PDB entry 6Z5S | electron microscopy, 2.65 A resolution | chains A and C of the 32 polymer chains in the assembly

# Chain A (and C)
Molecule: Light-harvesting complex 1 alpha chain
Source organism: Rhodopseudomonas palustris (strain ATCC BAA-98 / CGA009)
Notes: chain C of this document is another copy of the same molecule, construct and numbering; everything in this record applies to it too
Reference sequence: Q6N9L4 (Q6N9L4_RHOPA); residues 1-63 here = UniProt positions 1-63
Sequence (63 residues; each row starts with the number of its first residue):
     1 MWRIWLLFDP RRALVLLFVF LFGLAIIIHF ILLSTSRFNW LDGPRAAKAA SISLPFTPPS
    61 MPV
Disordered / not traced: 1, 42-63 (chain C: 47-63)
Modified positions: M1 (N-formylmethionine; FME)
Small-molecule neighbours:
  - bacteriochlorophyll a (BCL), molecule 1: F18, V19, L21, F22, G23, A25, H29, L32, F38, W40
  - bacteriochlorophyll a (BCL), molecule 2: F20, G23, I28
  - bacteriochlorophyll a (BCL), molecule 3: L21, L24, A25, I28, H29, L32, F38
  - spirilloxanthin (CRT), molecule 1: R3, I4, L6, L7
  - spirilloxanthin (CRT), molecule 2: L14, L17, F18, F20, L21, L24, I27, I28, I31
What the authors report for this chain:
  - binding site for bacteriochlorophyll a: H29

# Interface between chain A and chain C
Contacting residue pairs (14):
  L7(A) with R11(C)
  F8(A) with R11(C); V15(C), hydrophobic
  F20(A) with F22(C), hydrophobic
  L24(A) with F22(C), hydrophobic
  I31(A) with F30(C), hydrophobic; L33(C), hydrophobic; L41(C), hydrophobic
  T35(A) with L41(C); D42(C)
  S36(A) with D42(C), hydrogen bond (backbone-side chain)
  R37(A) with L41(C); D42(C), hydrogen bond (backbone-side chain)
  F38(A) with L41(C)
Interface residues without a listed pair, chain A (10 interface residues in all): L32
Interface residues without a listed pair, chain C (8 interface residues in all): L14

# Summary
10 residues of chain A face 8 of chain C across their interface; the contacts include 2 hydrogen bonds. Polar
pairs include S36(A)-D42(C) and R37(A)-D42(C). Ligands of chain A: 3 copies of bacteriochlorophyll a and
spirilloxanthin. The paper reports a binding site for bacteriochlorophyll a at H29(A).
Chain A and chain C are both Light-harvesting complex 1 alpha chain (Rhodopseudomonas palustris (strain ATCC
BAA-98 / CGA009)); the structure, RC-LH1(14)-W complex from Rhodopseudomonas palustris, was determined by
electron microscopy, deposited together with 6Z5R.
